Entry 9CUZ (electron microscopy, 2.16 A resolution); this record covers chains A and F of the 60 polymer chains in the assembly.

== Chain A (and F) ==
Name: VP1
Notes: chain F of this document is another copy of the same molecule, construct and numbering; everything in this record applies to it too
UniProtKB: A0A097PIM0 (A0A097PIM0_9VIRU); residues -137 to 569 here correspond to UniProt positions 1-707 (UniProt number = residue number + 138)
Chain sequence (707 residues; row label = number of the first residue in the row; numbers below 1 keep their minus sign (Met-137 is residue -137)):
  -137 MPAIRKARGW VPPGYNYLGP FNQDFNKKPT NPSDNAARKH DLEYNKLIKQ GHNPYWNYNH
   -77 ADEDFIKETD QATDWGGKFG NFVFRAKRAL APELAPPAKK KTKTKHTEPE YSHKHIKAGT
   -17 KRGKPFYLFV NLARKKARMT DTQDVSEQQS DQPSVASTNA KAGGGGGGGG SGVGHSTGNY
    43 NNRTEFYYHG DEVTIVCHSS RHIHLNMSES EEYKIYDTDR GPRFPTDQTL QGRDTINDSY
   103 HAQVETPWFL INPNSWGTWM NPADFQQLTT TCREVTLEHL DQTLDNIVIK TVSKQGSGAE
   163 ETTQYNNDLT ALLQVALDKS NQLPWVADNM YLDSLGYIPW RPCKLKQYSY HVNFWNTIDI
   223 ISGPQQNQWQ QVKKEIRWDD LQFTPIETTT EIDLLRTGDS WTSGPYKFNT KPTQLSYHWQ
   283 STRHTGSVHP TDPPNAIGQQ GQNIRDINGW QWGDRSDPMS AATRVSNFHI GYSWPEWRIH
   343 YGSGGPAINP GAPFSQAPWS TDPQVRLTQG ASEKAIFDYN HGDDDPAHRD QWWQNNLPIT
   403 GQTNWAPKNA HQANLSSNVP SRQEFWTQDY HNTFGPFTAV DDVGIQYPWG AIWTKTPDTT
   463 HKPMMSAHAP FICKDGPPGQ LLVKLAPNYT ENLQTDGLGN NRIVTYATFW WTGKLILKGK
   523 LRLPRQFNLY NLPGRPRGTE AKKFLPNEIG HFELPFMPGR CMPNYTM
Disordered / not traced: -137 to 32
Sequence notes: conflict Val35 (Ile173 in A0A097PIM0)
Ligand contacts: N-acetyl-alpha-neuraminic acid (SIA): Arg368, Lys376, Phe379, Asp392, Gln393, Trp394, Trp395, Lys545, Glu555
What the authors report for this chain:
  - binding site for N-acetyl-alpha-neuraminic acid: Arg368, Lys376, Gln393, Lys545
  - conformationally variable residues (order/disorder transition): Leu495 to Asn502

== How chain A and chain F interact ==
Residue-residue contacts (63; chain A residue first):
  Phe48(A) - Leu525(F)  hydrophobic
  Tyr50(A) - Tyr50(F)
  Tyr50(A) - His51(F)
  Tyr50(A) - Gly52(F)  hydrogen bond (backbone-backbone)
  Tyr50(A) - Leu523(F)  hydrophobic
  His51(A) - Tyr50(F)
  His51(A) - Gly52(F)
  Gly52(A) - Tyr50(F)  hydrogen bond (backbone-backbone)
  Gly52(A) - His51(F)
  Asn123(A) - Phe529(F)
  Pro124(A) - Phe529(F)
  Pro124(A) - Leu531(F)
  Ala125(A) - Pro526(F)
  Ala125(A) - Gln528(F)
  Ala125(A) - Phe529(F)  hydrogen bond (backbone-backbone)
  Ala125(A) - Asn530(F)
  Gln128(A) - Leu531(F)
  Gln128(A) - Tyr532(F)  hydrogen bond (side chain-backbone)
  Gln128(A) - Leu534(F)
  Gln129(A) - Arg524(F)
  Gln129(A) - Pro526(F)
  Thr132(A) - Leu534(F)
  Ala298(A) - Glu550(F)
  Ala298(A) - Ile551(F)
  Ile299(A) - Glu550(F)
  Ile299(A) - Ile551(F)  hydrophobic
  Gln301(A) - Glu550(F)
  Leu523(A) - Tyr50(F)  hydrophobic
  Arg524(A) - Gln129(F)
  Pro526(A) - Ala125(F)
  Pro526(A) - Gln129(F)
  Gln528(A) - Ala125(F)
  Phe529(A) - Asn123(F)
  Phe529(A) - Pro124(F)
  Phe529(A) - Ala125(F)  hydrogen bond (backbone-backbone)
  Phe529(A) - Phe554(F)  hydrophobic
  Asn530(A) - Ala125(F)
  Asn530(A) - Leu547(F)
  Leu531(A) - Pro124(F)
  Leu531(A) - Gln128(F)
  Leu531(A) - Gly536(F)
  Leu531(A) - Arg537(F)
  Leu531(A) - Pro557(F)  hydrophobic
  Leu531(A) - Met559(F)  hydrophobic
  Tyr532(A) - Gln128(F)  hydrogen bond (backbone-side chain)
  Asn533(A) - Arg537(F)  hydrogen bond
  Leu534(A) - Gln128(F)
  Leu534(A) - Thr132(F)
  Leu534(A) - Leu534(F)  hydrophobic
  Leu534(A) - Pro535(F)
  Pro535(A) - Leu534(F)
  Gly536(A) - Leu531(F)
  Arg537(A) - Leu531(F)
  Arg537(A) - Asn533(F)
  Leu547(A) - Asn530(F)
  Glu550(A) - Ala298(F)
  Glu550(A) - Ile299(F)
  Glu550(A) - Gln301(F)
  Ile551(A) - Ala298(F)
  Ile551(A) - Ile299(F)  hydrophobic
  Phe554(A) - Phe529(F)  hydrophobic
  Pro557(A) - Leu531(F)  hydrophobic
  Met559(A) - Leu531(F)  hydrophobic
Also at the interface, not in a pair above, chain A (40 interface residues in all): Asp126, Thr133, Pro201, Trp202, Pro296, Asn297, Leu525, Asn549
Also at the interface, not in a pair above, chain F (41 interface residues in all): Phe48, Asp126, Thr133, Pro201, Trp202, Pro296, Asn297, Phe546, Asn549

== Summary ==
40 residues of chain A face 41 of chain F across their interface; the contacts include 7 hydrogen bonds. Polar
pairs include Gln128(A)-Tyr532(F), Asn533(A)-Arg537(F) and Tyr50(A)-Gly52(F). Chain A binds
N-acetyl-alpha-neuraminic acid. From the paper: a binding site for N-acetyl-alpha-neuraminic acid at
Arg368(A), Lys376(A) and Gln393(A) among others; conformational variability at Leu495(A).
Chain A and chain F are both VP1; the structure, Bufavirus 1 complexed with 6SLN, was determined by electron
microscopy together with 9CV0, 9CV9 and 9CWS from the same study.
